3H1K - chains A and E of the 20 polymer chains in the assembly; structure by X-ray diffraction, 3.48 A resolution.

# Chain A
Name: Mitochondrial ubiquinol-cytochrome-C reductase complex core protein I
Organism: Gallus gallus
Notes: EC 1.10.2.2
Sequence (446 residues; row label = number of the first residue in the row):
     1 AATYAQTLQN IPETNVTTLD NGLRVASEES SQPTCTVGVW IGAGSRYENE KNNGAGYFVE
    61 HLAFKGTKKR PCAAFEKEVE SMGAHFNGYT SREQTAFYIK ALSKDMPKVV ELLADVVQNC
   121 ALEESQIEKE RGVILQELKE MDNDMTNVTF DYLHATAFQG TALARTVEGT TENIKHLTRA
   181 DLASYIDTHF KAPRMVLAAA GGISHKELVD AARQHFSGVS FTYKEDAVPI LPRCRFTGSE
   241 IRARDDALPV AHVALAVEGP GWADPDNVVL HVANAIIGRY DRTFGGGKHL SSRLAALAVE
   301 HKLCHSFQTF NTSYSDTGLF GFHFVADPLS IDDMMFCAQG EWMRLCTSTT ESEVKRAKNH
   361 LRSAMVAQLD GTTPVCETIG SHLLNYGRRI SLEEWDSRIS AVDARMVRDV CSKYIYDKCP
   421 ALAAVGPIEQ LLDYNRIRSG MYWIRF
Unresolved in the structure: 1, 445-446

# Chain E
Name: Cytochrome b-c1 complex subunit Rieske, mitochondrial
Organism: Gallus gallus
Notes: EC 1.10.2.2; fragment: sequence database residues 77-272
UniProtKB: Q5ZLR5 (UCRI_CHICK); residues 1-196 here correspond to UniProt positions 77-272 (UniProt number = residue number + 76)
Sequence (196 residues; row label = number of the first residue in the row):
     1 VHNDVTVPDF SAYRREDVMD ATTSSQTSSE DRKGFSYLVT ATACVATAYA AKNVVTQFIS
    61 SLSASADVLA LSKIEIKLSD IPEGKNVAFK WRGKPLFVRH RTQAEINQEA EVDVSKLRDP
   121 QHDLDRVKKP EWVILVGVCT HLGCVPIANS GDFGGYYCPC HGSHYDASGR IRKGPAPYNL
   181 EVPTYQFVGD DLVVVG
Cystine bridges: Cys-144/Cys-160
Ion coordination: 2Fe-2S cluster Fe: Cys-139, His-141, Cys-158, His-161
Small-molecule neighbours: 2Fe-2S cluster (FES): Cys-139, His-141, Leu-142, Gly-143, Cys-144, Cys-158, Cys-160, His-161, Gly-162, Ser-163
Curated features (UniProtKB/Swiss-Prot):
  - binding site ([2Fe-2S] cluster): Cys-139, His-141, Leu-142, Cys-158, His-161, Ser-163

# Interface between chain A and chain E
Contacting residue pairs - 34 pairs, chain A then chain E:
  Leu-138(A) / Asn-3(E)
  Asp-142(A) / Val-1(E)
  Asp-142(A) / His-2(E)  salt bridge
  Val-148(A) / His-2(E)
  Asp-151(A) / His-2(E)  salt bridge
  Tyr-152(A) / His-2(E)
  Ala-155(A) / Val-7(E)
  Thr-156(A) / Val-7(E)
  Gln-159(A) / Val-7(E)
  Gln-159(A) / Arg-14(E)  hydrogen bond
  Gly-160(A) / Ala-21(E)
  Thr-161(A) / Ala-21(E)
  Thr-166(A) / Asn-3(E)
  Glu-168(A) / Asn-3(E)
  Gly-169(A) / Asn-3(E)
  Thr-170(A) / Asp-4(E)
  Thr-171(A) / Asp-4(E)  hydrogen bond (backbone-side chain)
  Arg-233(A) / Ala-21(E)
  Arg-233(A) / Thr-22(E)
  Arg-235(A) / Arg-14(E)
  Arg-235(A) / Val-18(E)
  Arg-235(A) / Met-19(E)  hydrogen bond (side chain-backbone)
  Arg-235(A) / Asp-20(E)
  Arg-235(A) / Ala-21(E)
  Arg-235(A) / Thr-23(E)
  Phe-236(A) / Ser-25(E)  hydrogen bond (backbone-side chain)
  Thr-237(A) / Arg-14(E)  hydrogen bond
  Glu-258(A) / Gln-26(E)
  Asp-417(A) / Lys-33(E)  hydrogen bond (backbone-side chain)
  Asp-417(A) / Tyr-37(E)  hydrogen bond
  Lys-418(A) / Gln-26(E)  hydrogen bond
  Lys-418(A) / Ser-29(E)
  Lys-418(A) / Lys-33(E)
  Arg-438(A) / Lys-33(E)
Interface residues without a listed pair, chain A (27 interface residues in all): Lys-139, Cys-234, Cys-419, Tyr-442
Interface residues without a listed pair, chain E (20 interface residues in all): Val-5, Phe-10, Ser-24

# Overview
The interface between chain A and chain E involves 27 residues on one side and 20 on the other, with 8
hydrogen bonds and 2 salt bridges. Among the polar pairs are Asp-142(A)/His-2(E), Asp-151(A)/His-2(E) and
Gln-159(A)/Arg-14(E). Bound to chain E: 2Fe-2S cluster.
Chain A is Mitochondrial ubiquinol-cytochrome-C reductase complex core protein I and chain E is Cytochrome
b-c1 complex subunit Rieske, mitochondrial, both from Gallus gallus; the structure, Chicken cytochrome BC1
complex with ZN++ and an iodinated derivative of kresoxim-methyl bound, was determined by X-ray diffraction.
